Entry 6DBV (electron microscopy, 4.29 A resolution (low resolution: residue-level contacts below are approximate; hydrogen-bond / salt-bridge calls are withheld)); this record covers chains A and H of the 8 polymer chains in the assembly.

[Chain A]
Molecule: Recombination activating gene 1 - MBP chimera
From: Escherichia coli
Notes: EC 2.3.2.27
Reference sequence: chimeric construct of P0AEX9, O13033: residues -113 to 250 from P0AEX9 (MALE_ECOLI) positions 29-392 (UniProt number = residue number + 142); residues 271-1031 from O13033 positions 271-1031 (same numbers)
Chain sequence (1159 residues; each row starts with the number of its first residue; numbers below 1 keep their minus sign (Met-127 is residue -127)):
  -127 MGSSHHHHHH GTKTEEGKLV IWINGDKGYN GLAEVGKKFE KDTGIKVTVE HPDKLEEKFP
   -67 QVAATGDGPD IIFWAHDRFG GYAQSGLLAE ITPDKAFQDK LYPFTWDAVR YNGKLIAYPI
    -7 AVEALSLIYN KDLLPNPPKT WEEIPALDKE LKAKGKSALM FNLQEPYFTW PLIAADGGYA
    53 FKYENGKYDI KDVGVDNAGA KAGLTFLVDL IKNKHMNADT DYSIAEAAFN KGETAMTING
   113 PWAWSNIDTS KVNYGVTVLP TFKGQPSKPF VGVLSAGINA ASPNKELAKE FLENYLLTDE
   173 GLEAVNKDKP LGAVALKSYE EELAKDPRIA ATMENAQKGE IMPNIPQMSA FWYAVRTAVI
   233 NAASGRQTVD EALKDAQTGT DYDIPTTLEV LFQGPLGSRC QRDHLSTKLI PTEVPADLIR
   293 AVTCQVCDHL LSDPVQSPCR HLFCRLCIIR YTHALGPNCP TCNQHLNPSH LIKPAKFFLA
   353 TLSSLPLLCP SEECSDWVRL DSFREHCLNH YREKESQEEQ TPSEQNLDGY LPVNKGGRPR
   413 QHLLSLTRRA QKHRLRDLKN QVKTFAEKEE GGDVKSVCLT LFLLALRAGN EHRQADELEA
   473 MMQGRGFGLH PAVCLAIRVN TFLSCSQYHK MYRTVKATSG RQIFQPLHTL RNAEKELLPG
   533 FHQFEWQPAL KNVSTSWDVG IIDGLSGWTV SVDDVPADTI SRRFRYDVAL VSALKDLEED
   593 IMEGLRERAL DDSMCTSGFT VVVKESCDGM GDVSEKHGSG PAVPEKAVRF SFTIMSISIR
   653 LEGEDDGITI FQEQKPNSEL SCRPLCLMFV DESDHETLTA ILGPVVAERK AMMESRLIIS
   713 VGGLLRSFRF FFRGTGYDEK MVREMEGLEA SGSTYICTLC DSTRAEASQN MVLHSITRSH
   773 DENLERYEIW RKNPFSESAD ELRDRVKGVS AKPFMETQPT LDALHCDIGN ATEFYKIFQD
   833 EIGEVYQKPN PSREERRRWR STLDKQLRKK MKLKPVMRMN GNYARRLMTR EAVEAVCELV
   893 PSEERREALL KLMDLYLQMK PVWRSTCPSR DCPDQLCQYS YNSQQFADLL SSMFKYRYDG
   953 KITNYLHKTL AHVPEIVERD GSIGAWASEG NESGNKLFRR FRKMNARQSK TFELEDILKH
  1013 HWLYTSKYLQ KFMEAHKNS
Disordered / not traced: -127 to 407, 629-634, 1030-1031
Construct notes: initiating methionine (-127); expression tag (-126 to -114); linker (251-270); conflict Arg465 (Lys in O13033)
Ion coordination: Ca2+ site 1: Asp620, Glu984 (shared with 1 residue of chain E); Zn2+: Cys749, His959, His964; Ca2+ site 2: Glu984 (shared with 1 residue of chain E)

[Chain H]
Molecule: Reverse strand of 23-RSS substrate DNA
Sequence (61 nucleotides; each row starts with the number of its first residue):
     1 CTGCAGGGTT TTTGTACAGC CAGACAGTGG AGTACTACCA CTGTGTAAGA CAGGCCAGAT
    61 C

[How chain A and chain H interact]
Residue-residue contacts (28):
  Gly408(A) with DG8(H); DT9(H)
  Gly409(A) with DG8(H); DT9(H); DT10(H)
  Arg410(A) with DT9(H); DT10(H); DT11(H); DT12(H)
  Arg412(A) with DT11(H)
  Leu418(A) with DT12(H)
  Thr419(A) with DT13(H)
  Arg421(A) with DT13(H); DG14(H)
  Ala422(A) with DT12(H)
  His425(A) with DT12(H)
  Arg426(A) with DT12(H)
  Tyr504(A) with DC35(H)
  Arg505(A) with DT36(H)
  Lys508(A) with DC35(H)
  Pro518(A) with DA34(H)
  His520(A) with DA34(H)
  Lys628(A) with DT42(H); DG43(H)
  Gln1000(A) with DC41(H); DT42(H)
  Ser1001(A) with DC41(H); DT42(H)
Interface residues without a listed pair, chain A (20 interface residues in all): His501, Gln514
Interface residues without a listed pair, chain H (15 interface residues in all): DT15, DT33

[Overview]
The interface between chain A and chain H involves 20 residues on one side and 15 on the other. The Ca2+ site
1 is built by Asp620(A) and Glu984(A). Cys749(A), His959(A) and His964(A) form the Zn2+ site.
Chain A is Recombination activating gene 1 - MBP chimera (Escherichia coli) and chain H is Reverse strand of
23-RSS substrate DNA; the structure, Cryo-EM structure of RAG in complex with 12-RSS and 23-RSS substrate
DNAs, was determined by electron microscopy (same publication as 6DBI, 6DBJ, 6DBL, 6DBO, 6DBQ, 6DBR and 4
further entries).
